7OUC - chain AAA; structure by X-ray diffraction, 1.75 A resolution.

Chain AAA:
Name: Putative FAD-dependent monooxygenase GrhO5
From: Streptomyces sp. JP95
UniProtKB: Q8KSX7 (Q8KSX7_9ACTN); numbering as in UniProt (aligned over 5-537)
Amino-acid sequence (533 residues; row label = number of the first residue in the row):
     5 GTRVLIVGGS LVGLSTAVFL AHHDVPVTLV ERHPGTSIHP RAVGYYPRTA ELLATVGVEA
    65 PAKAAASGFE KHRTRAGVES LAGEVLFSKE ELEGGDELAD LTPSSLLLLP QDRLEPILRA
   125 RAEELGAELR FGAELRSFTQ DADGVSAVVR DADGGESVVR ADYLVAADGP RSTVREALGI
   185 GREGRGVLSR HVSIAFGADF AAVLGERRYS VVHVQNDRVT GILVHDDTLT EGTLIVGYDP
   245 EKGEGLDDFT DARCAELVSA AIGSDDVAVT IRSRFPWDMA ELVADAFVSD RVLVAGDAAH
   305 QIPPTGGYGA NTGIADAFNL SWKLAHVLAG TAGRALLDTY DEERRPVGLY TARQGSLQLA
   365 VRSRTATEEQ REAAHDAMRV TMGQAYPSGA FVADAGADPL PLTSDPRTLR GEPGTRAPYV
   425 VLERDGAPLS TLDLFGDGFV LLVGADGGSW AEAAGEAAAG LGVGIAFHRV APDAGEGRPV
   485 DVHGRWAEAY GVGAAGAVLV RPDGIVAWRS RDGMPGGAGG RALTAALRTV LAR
Unresolved in the structure: 95-100
Small-molecule neighbours: FAD (flavin-adenine dinucleotide): Val11, Gly12, Gly13, Ser14, Leu15, Val16, Gly17, Val34, Glu35, Arg36, His37, Arg45, Ala46, Gln115, Ala137, Glu138, Leu139, Ala171, Asp172, Gly173, Pro174, Thr177, Ser197, Phe279, Pro280, Trp281, Ala299, Gly300, Asp301, Pro308, Gly311, Gly313, Ala314
Reported in the primary citation:
  - binding site for flavin-adenine dinucleotide: Asp172, Gly173, Gly300, Asp301 (by similarity / conservation)
  - binding site for flavin-adenine dinucleotide: Trp281
  - conformationally variable residues (order/disorder transition): Leu90 to Leu110

Overview:
Bound to chain AAA: flavin-adenine dinucleotide. From the paper: a binding site for flavin-adenine
dinucleotide at Asp172, Gly173 and Gly300 among others; conformational variability at Leu90.
Chain AAA is Putative FAD-dependent monooxygenase GrhO5 (Streptomyces sp. JP95); the structure, Crystal
structure of the flavoprotein monooxygenase GrhO5 from griseorhodin A biosynthesis, was determined by X-ray
diffraction (same publication as 7OUD and 7OUJ).
